Entry 7RIM (X-ray diffraction, 2.90 A resolution); this record covers chains C and K of the 13 polymer chains in the assembly.

# Chain C
Name: DNA-directed RNA polymerase II subunit RPB3
From: Saccharomyces cerevisiae (strain ATCC 204508 / S288c)
UniProtKB: P16370 (RPB3_YEAST); residue numbers follow UniProt; this construct covers 1-318
Amino-acid sequence (318 residues; numbered 1 to 318; the number before each row is that of its first residue):
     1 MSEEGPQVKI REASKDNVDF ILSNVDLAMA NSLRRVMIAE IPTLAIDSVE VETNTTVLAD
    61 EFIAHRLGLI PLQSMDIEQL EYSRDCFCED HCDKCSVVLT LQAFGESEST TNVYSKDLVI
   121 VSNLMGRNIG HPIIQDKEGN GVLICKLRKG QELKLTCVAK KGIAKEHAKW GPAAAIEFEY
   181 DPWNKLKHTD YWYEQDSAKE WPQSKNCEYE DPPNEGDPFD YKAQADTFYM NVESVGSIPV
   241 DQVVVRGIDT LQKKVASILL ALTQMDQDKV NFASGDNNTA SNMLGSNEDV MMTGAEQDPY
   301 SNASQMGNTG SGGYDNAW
Unresolved in the structure: 1, 269-318
Metal / ion sites: Zn2+: Cys86, Cys88, Cys92, Cys95
Swiss-Prot annotation at these positions:
  - binding site (Zn(2+)): Cys86, Cys88, Cys92, Cys95
  - modified residue: Ser2 (N-acetylserine)
  - natural variant: Ala30 (A30D: In mutant RPB3-1)
  - mutagenesis: Lys9 (K9E: Transcript termination readthrough)

# Chain K
Name: DNA-directed RNA polymerase II subunit RPB11
From: Saccharomyces cerevisiae (strain ATCC 204508 / S288c)
UniProtKB: P38902 (RPB11_YEAST); residues 1-120 here = UniProt positions 1-120
Amino-acid sequence (120 residues; each row starts with the number of its first residue):
     1 MNAPDRFELF LLGEGESKLK IDPDTKAPNA VVITFEKEDH TLGNLIRAEL LNDRKVLFAA
    61 YKVEHPFFAR FKLRIQTTEG YDPKDALKNA CNSIINKLGA LKTNFETEWN LQTLAADDAF
Unresolved in the structure: 115-120
Swiss-Prot annotation at these positions:
  - mutagenesis: Glu108 (E108G/V: Transcript termination readthrough; E108K: Transcript termination readthrough. Lethal), Leu111 (L111P: Transcript termination readthrough), Leu114 (L114P: Transcript termination readthrough)

# How chain C and chain K interact
Pairs across the interface (67; chain C residue first):
  Ser2(C) - Asn104(K)  hydrogen bond
  Glu3(C) - Asn104(K)
  Glu4(C) - Ala100(K)
  Pro6(C) - Lys97(K)
  Pro6(C) - Leu101(K)  hydrophobic
  Pro6(C) - Asn104(K)  hydrogen bond (backbone-side chain)
  Val8(C) - Leu101(K)  hydrophobic
  Val8(C) - Phe105(K)  hydrophobic
  Val8(C) - Glu108(K)
  Lys9(C) - Glu108(K)
  Ile10(C) - Phe105(K)  hydrophobic
  Ile10(C) - Glu108(K)  hydrogen bond (backbone-side chain)
  Ile10(C) - Trp109(K)
  Ile10(C) - Gln112(K)
  Ala13(C) - Trp109(K)  hydrophobic
  Ala13(C) - Leu114(K)
  Ser14(C) - Trp109(K)
  Ser14(C) - Leu114(K)
  Asp26(C) - Asn52(K)
  Ala28(C) - Asn44(K)
  Ala28(C) - Leu45(K)
  Ala28(C) - Ala48(K)  hydrophobic
  Met29(C) - Leu45(K)  hydrophobic
  Met29(C) - Lys97(K)
  Met29(C) - Leu98(K)  hydrophobic
  Ser32(C) - Thr41(K)  hydrogen bond (side chain-backbone)
  Ser32(C) - Leu45(K)
  Arg35(C) - Asp39(K)  salt bridge
  Arg35(C) - His40(K)
  Arg35(C) - Thr41(K)
  Arg84(C) - Phe10(K)
  Arg84(C) - Leu11(K)
  Ile163(C) - Phe10(K)  hydrophobic
  Lys165(C) - Arg6(K)  hydrogen bond (backbone-side chain)
  Lys165(C) - Leu9(K)
  Lys165(C) - Asp39(K)  salt bridge
  Glu166(C) - Arg6(K)  hydrogen bond (backbone-side chain)
  Glu166(C) - Phe10(K)
  Val240(C) - Trp109(K)  hydrophobic
  Asp241(C) - Phe105(K)
  Asp241(C) - Trp109(K)
  Val244(C) - Phe105(K)  hydrophobic
  Val245(C) - Lys102(K)
  Val245(C) - Glu106(K)
  Ile248(C) - Leu98(K)
  Ile248(C) - Leu101(K)  hydrophobic
  Ile248(C) - Lys102(K)
  Asp249(C) - Lys102(K)  salt bridge
  Leu251(C) - Leu45(K)  hydrophobic
  Leu251(C) - Leu98(K)  hydrophobic
  Gln252(C) - Ile95(K)
  Gln252(C) - Leu98(K)
  Gln252(C) - Lys102(K)  hydrogen bond
  Lys254(C) - Glu38(K)
  Lys254(C) - Leu42(K)
  Val255(C) - Cys91(K)  hydrophobic
  Ile258(C) - Phe35(K)  hydrophobic
  Ile258(C) - Leu42(K)  hydrophobic
  Ile258(C) - Cys91(K)  hydrophobic
  Leu259(C) - Lys88(K)
  Leu259(C) - Cys91(K)  hydrophobic
  Leu259(C) - Asn92(K)
  Leu259(C) - Ile95(K)  hydrophobic
  Leu262(C) - Leu19(K)  hydrophobic
  Leu262(C) - Leu87(K)  hydrophobic
  Leu262(C) - Lys88(K)
  Met265(C) - Leu19(K)
Other interface residues (no listed pair), chain C (45 interface residues in all): Gln7, Lys15, Val18, Phe20, Asn31, Leu33, Val36, Glu40, Ala164, His167, Ala256, Ala261, Thr263
Other interface residues (no listed pair), chain K (40 interface residues in all): Phe7, Lys18, Glu49, Lys84, Ile94, Gly99, Thr103, Thr113

# Overview
45 residues of chain C face 40 of chain K across their interface; the contacts include 7 hydrogen bonds and 3
salt bridges. Polar contacts include Arg35(C)-Asp39(K), Lys165(C)-Asp39(K) and Asp249(C)-Lys102(K).
Chain C is DNA-directed RNA polymerase II subunit RPB3 and chain K is DNA-directed RNA polymerase II subunit
RPB11, both from Saccharomyces cerevisiae (strain ATCC 204508 / S288c); the structure, RNA polymerase II
elongation complex with hairpin polyamide Py-Im 1, scaffold 1, was determined by X-ray diffraction together
with 7RIP, 7RIQ, 7RIW, 7RIX and 7RIY from the same study.
